PDB entry 7K5X | electron microscopy, 2.93 A resolution | chains I and U of the 13 polymer chains in the assembly

== Chain I ==
Molecule: 197-nt DNA strand
Organism: Homo sapiens
Sequence (197 nucleotides; numbered 1 to 197; the number before each row is that of its first residue):
     1 GGGCTGGACCCTATACGCGGCCGCCCTGGAGAATCCCGGTGCCGAGGCCG
    51 CTCAATTGGTCGTAGACAGCTCTAGCACCGCTTAAACGCACGTACGCGCT
   101 GTCCCCCGCGTTTTAACCGCCAAGGGGATTACTCCCTAGTCTCCAGGCAC
   151 GTGTCAGATATATACATCCTGTGCATGTATTGAACAGCGACCACCCC

== Chain U ==
Name: Histone H1.0
Organism: Homo sapiens
UniProt: P07305 (H10_HUMAN); residues 0-193 here correspond to UniProt positions 1-194 (UniProt number = residue number + 1)
Amino-acid sequence (194 residues; each row starts with the number of its first residue; numbering starts at 0):
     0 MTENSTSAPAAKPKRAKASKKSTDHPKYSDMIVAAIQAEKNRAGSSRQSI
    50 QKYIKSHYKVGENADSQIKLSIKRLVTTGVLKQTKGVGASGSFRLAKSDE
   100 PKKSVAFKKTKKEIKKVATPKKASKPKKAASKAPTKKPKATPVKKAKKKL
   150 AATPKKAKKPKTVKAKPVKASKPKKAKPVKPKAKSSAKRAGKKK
Not modelled in the structure: 0-22, 97-193
Swiss-Prot annotation at these positions:
  - modified residue: Met0 (N-acetylmethionine), Thr1 (N-acetylthreonine), Asn3 (Deamidated asparagine), Arg41 (Citrulline), Ser103 (ADP-ribosylserine)
What the authors report for this chain:
  - binding site for the 197-nt DNA strand (chain I): Gln47

== How chain I and chain U interact ==
Residue-residue contacts - 16 pairs, chain I then chain U:
  DT100(I) - Lys84(U)  phosphate contact
  DT100(I) - Gly85(U)  sugar contact
  DG101(I) - Ser45(U)  hydrogen bond to the phosphate
  DG101(I) - Gln47(U)  hydrogen bond to the sugar
  DG101(I) - Lys84(U)  salt bridge to the phosphate
  DG101(I) - Ser91(U)  hydrogen bond to the phosphate
  DT102(I) - Ser45(U)  phosphate contact
  DC103(I) - Lys51(U)  salt bridge to the phosphate
  DG177(I) - His24(U)  phosphate contact
  DT178(I) - His24(U)  salt bridge to the phosphate
  DT178(I) - Tyr27(U)  phosphate contact
  DT178(I) - Gln66(U)  sugar contact
  DT178(I) - Arg73(U)  hydrogen bond to the phosphate
  DA179(I) - Lys26(U)  phosphate contact
  DA179(I) - Tyr27(U)  phosphate contact
  DA179(I) - Arg73(U)  salt bridge to the phosphate
Also at the interface, not in a pair above, chain U (13 interface residues in all): Ser48, Ser89

== Summary ==
The interface between chain I and chain U involves 7 residues on one side and 13 on the other, with 4 hydrogen
bonds and 4 salt bridges. Polar contacts include DG101(I)-Gln47(U), DG101(I)-Ser45(U) and DG101(I)-Ser91(U).
From the paper: a binding site for the 197-nt DNA strand (chain I) at Gln47(U).
Chain I is a 197-nt DNA strand and chain U is Histone H1.0, both from Homo sapiens; the structure, Cryo-EM
structure of a chromatosome containing human linker histone H1.0, was determined by electron microscopy,
deposited together with 7K5Y, 7K60, 7K61 and 7K63.
